PDB entry 3HAY | X-ray diffraction, 4.99 A resolution (low resolution: residue-level contacts below are approximate; hydrogen-bond / salt-bridge calls are withheld) | chains C and D of the 6 polymer chains in the assembly

Chain C:
Molecule: Ribosome biogenesis protein Nop10
Organism: Pyrococcus furiosus
UniProt: Q8U1R4 (NOP10_PYRFU); numbering as in UniProt (aligned over 1-60)
Chain sequence (60 residues; each row starts with the number of its first residue):
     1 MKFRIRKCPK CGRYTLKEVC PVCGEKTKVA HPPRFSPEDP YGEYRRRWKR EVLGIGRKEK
Disordered / not traced: 1-2, 56-60
Differences from the reference sequence: engineered mutation Lys2 (Arg in Q8U1R4)
Bound ions: Zn2+: Cys8, Cys11, Cys20, Cys23

Chain D:
Molecule: 50S ribosomal protein L7Ae
Organism: Pyrococcus furiosus
UniProt: Q8U160 (RL7A_PYRFU); residues 3-124 here correspond to UniProt positions 2-123 (UniProt number = residue number - 1)
Chain sequence (130 residues; each row starts with the number of its first residue):
     1 MAAKPSYVKF EVPKELAEKA LQAVEIARDT GKIRKGTNET TKAVERGQAK LVIIAEDVDP
    61 EEIVAHLPPL CEEKEIPYIY VPSKKELGAA AGIEVAAASV AIIEPGKARD LVEEIAMKVK
   121 ELMKHHHHHH
Disordered / not traced: 1-3, 125-130
Differences from the reference sequence: expression tag (1-2, 125-130)

How chain C and chain D interact:
Residue-residue contacts (16; chain C residue first):
  Arg6(C) - Asp59(D)
  Lys28(C) - Asp59(D)
  Val29(C) - Asp59(D)
  Pro33(C) - Glu62(D)
  Tyr41(C) - Thr41(D)
  Tyr41(C) - Lys42(D)
  Tyr44(C) - His66(D)
  Tyr44(C) - Pro69(D)
  Tyr44(C) - Leu70(D)
  Tyr44(C) - Glu73(D)
  Arg47(C) - Glu73(D)
  Trp48(C) - Ser6(D)
  Trp48(C) - Tyr7(D)
  Trp48(C) - Glu61(D)
  Trp48(C) - Ala65(D)
  Glu51(C) - Lys9(D)
Also at the interface, not in a pair above, chain C (12 interface residues in all): Glu43, Arg45, Val52
Also at the interface, not in a pair above, chain D (15 interface residues in all): Glu45, Pro60

Summary:
The interface between chain C and chain D involves 12 residues on one side and 15 on the other. Cys8(C),
Cys11(C), Cys20(C) and Cys23(C) form the Zn2+ site.
Chain C is Ribosome biogenesis protein Nop10 and chain D is 50S ribosomal protein L7Ae, both from Pyrococcus
furiosus; the structure, Crystal structure of a substrate-bound full H/ACA RNP from Pyrococcus furiosus, was
determined by X-ray diffraction, deposited together with 3HAX.
